6HIX - chains A8 and AA of the 91 polymer chains in the assembly; structure by electron microscopy, 3.39 A resolution.

[Chain A8]
Name: bl35m
From: Trypanosoma brucei brucei
UniProt: D0A1K1 (D0A1K1_TRYB9); residues 1-181 here = UniProt positions 1-181
Sequence (181 residues; each row starts with the number of its first residue):
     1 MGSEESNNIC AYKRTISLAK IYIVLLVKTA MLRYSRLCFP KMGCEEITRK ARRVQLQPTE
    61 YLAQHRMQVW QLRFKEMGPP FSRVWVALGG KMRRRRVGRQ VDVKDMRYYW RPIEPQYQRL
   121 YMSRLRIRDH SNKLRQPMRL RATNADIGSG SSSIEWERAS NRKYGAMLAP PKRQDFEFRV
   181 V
Not modelled in the structure: 1-39

[Chain AA]
Molecule: 12S rRNA
From: Trypanosoma brucei brucei
Sequence (1178 nucleotides; each row starts with the number of its first residue; note: 5 numbers in that range are skipped by the numbering (no residue carries them; nothing is unmodelled there); a row labelled like 455A-455E holds insertion residues (455A, then the next letters in order)):
     1 AUUUUACCAA UUAAGAAGAA UAUUAUAAUA AUGGGUGUCU UAUAUUUUAA AUAAAUAUUU
    61 AAAUUCCGUG UAGUAAAUUU AUUAUUUGUA UUAUUUAUAU AAUAGGUGUA UUAUAUUUAA
   121 AUUUUAAAUU UGUUGUUUUA UAUUUAGAUA CAUAUUUAUA GAUUAAUAUA UUUAAAUAAU
   181 AUUUUAAAAU UUAUUGAACU GUAAUUAUUA GUUUAAUAUU UUUAGUUUGA UGUUGAAAUA
   241 UUUAAUUAAA GAUGUUACAG UUGUUCUAUA UGUACCAAAU AAAUAUAGUA AGAUUAUUUU
   301 AGUUGAAUUA AUAAAUAAAU AUUUAUUUUU CUUUGUAAAU AUUAUGAACA AUUUAAAAAU
   361 UAAUCUGUUU AACUAAAAUG UUAUAUAUAA UAAUCUAAGU UAAUUUGAAU AUUAAAAGUA
   421 CAAGUAUAAU UUGUAAUUCU AAAGUAUA
   454 UU
455A-455E AAUGG
   456 UAUAUUUUUA GUAGGUAAAU GAAAAGUAUA AAUGGAUAUA ACUUAAUAUU UAAUAUUUGU
   516 UUAAUGAAAA GUAUUUUAUU AUUAUAUUGU AUAGUAUUAU UAUAGUGUAU AGUUUUUUAA
   576 AAAUAUAAAA AUAUUGUUAA UAAAAUUAUC GUAUUUUAAG UGCGUUAAUU AAAUGCGUUU
   636 AUCUAAGAUA AUUAUUUAAG AUUAUUCUUG UAAAUAUAUU UAAAUAUUAA UAAUUCUUAA
   696 AAUAAAGAAA CAUCCUCAAU UGCAAUAUUA UUGUAGCAUA GUAAUUUCUU AACUAAGUAU
   756 UUAAUUUUUC CAUAGAAAAU UUUUAAAUUA CAAGAAAGAA AAUAAAGUAU GAAUUAAUAU
   816 CAAAAUUUUA AUAAAAAUUA AAAAAUUAAA AUAGGGCAAG UCCUACUCUC CUUUACAAAA
   876 GAAACAUUAU GAUAUGUAAU UGUAUGUUUG AUUGGGGCAA UACUAUAUUU AUUUAUAUAG
   936 CAUAAGAACU AUAUUCUUUG AAAUUAUAAA AGGUUCGAGC AGGUUAACAA GCAUUAAAAA
   996 UAAAUGUGUU UCAUCGUCUA CUUAUUACCA UGAUUGAUUG UUCAUCAAAA UAGUAAUUCG
  1056 UUAGUUGGGU UAAAAUCGUU GUAAAGCAGA UUUGUUUAUA UAUUUAAUUU UUAUAAUUAA
  1116 UAAUAAUUAA UAUAAGUACG CAAGGAUUGA UUAUUGAAAA AAGAAAGAAG AAUAUAAUUU
  1176 AUA
Not modelled in the structure: 199-276, 304-316, 345-368, 455A-455E, 584-793, 849-874, 894-943, 956-1095, 1117-1155, 1177-1178
Construct notes: conflict A448 (U1811 in 343546), A622 (U1985 in 343546), A636 (G1999 in 343546), G702 (A2065 in 343546), C706 (U2069 in 343546), C743 (G2106 in 343546), G752 (A2115 in 343546), U757 (A2120 in 343546), U760 (G2123 in 343546), U762 (G2125 in 343546), G789 (C2152 in 343546), G793 (U2156 in 343546), A875 (G2238 in 343546), G876 (A2239 in 343546), A877 (G2240 in 343546)
Metal / ion sites: Mg2+ site 1 near A30 (its only coordinating residue here); Mg2+ site 2 near A140 (its only coordinating residue here); Mg2+ site 3 near A146 (its only coordinating residue here); Mg2+ site 4: U396, U438, C439; Mg2+ site 5: A411, U413, A414

[Interface between chain A8 and chain AA]
Residue-residue contacts - 97 pairs, chain A8 then chain AA:
  Met42(A8) with U23(AA), sugar contact; U95(AA), sugar contact; U96(AA), sugar contact
  Arg52(A8) with A282(AA), phosphate contact; A283(AA), salt bridge to the phosphate
  Gln55(A8) with U56(AA), hydrogen bond to the base
  Gln57(A8) with A181(AA), hydrogen bond to the phosphate; U182(AA), phosphate contact
  Thr59(A8) with U180(AA), sugar contact; A181(AA), phosphate contact
  Glu60(A8) with G68(AA), base contact
  Tyr61(A8) with U60(AA), phosphate contact; A61(AA), hydrogen bond to the phosphate; G70(AA), stacking on the base
  Leu62(A8) with U59(AA), phosphate contact; U60(AA), hydrogen bond to the phosphate; A179(AA), base contact
  Ala63(A8) with U60(AA), phosphate contact; A61(AA), phosphate contact
  Gln64(A8) with G68(AA), hydrogen bond to the base; G70(AA), hydrogen bond to the base
  Arg66(A8) with A61(AA), salt bridge to the phosphate
  Met67(A8) with C67(AA), sugar contact
  Gln68(A8) with U64(AA), hydrogen bond to the base; C66(AA), hydrogen bond to the sugar
  Val69(A8) with C66(AA), sugar contact; C67(AA), sugar contact
  Leu72(A8) with C66(AA), base contact
  Arg73(A8) with C66(AA), hydrogen bond to the base
  Lys75(A8) with U164(AA), phosphate contact; A165(AA), salt bridge to the phosphate
  Met77(A8) with U163(AA), phosphate contact; U164(AA), phosphate contact
  Gly78(A8) with A162(AA), phosphate contact; U163(AA), hydrogen bond to the phosphate
  Pro80(A8) with A162(AA), phosphate contact; A174(AA), base contact
  Phe81(A8) with A174(AA), base contact
  Arg93(A8) with U954(AA), base contact; G955(AA), base contact
  Arg94(A8) with U954(AA), phosphate contact; G955(AA), phosphate contact
  Arg95(A8) with U954(AA), phosphate contact
  Arg96(A8) with U953(AA), base contact; U954(AA), salt bridge to the phosphate
  Val97(A8) with U953(AA), phosphate contact; U954(AA), hydrogen bond to the phosphate
  Tyr108(A8) with U952(AA), phosphate contact
  Trp110(A8) with A165(AA), hydrogen bond to the phosphate
  Gln116(A8) with A317(AA), hydrogen bond to the phosphate
  Arg119(A8) with U340(AA), phosphate contact; A341(AA), salt bridge to the phosphate
  Ser123(A8) with A341(AA), phosphate contact
  Arg126(A8) with U340(AA), salt bridge to the phosphate
  Ile127(A8) with A181(AA), hydrogen bond to the base
  Arg128(A8) with A179(AA), phosphate contact; U180(AA), salt bridge to the phosphate
  Asp129(A8) with A178(AA), sugar contact; A179(AA), phosphate contact; U180(AA), phosphate contact
  His130(A8) with A150(AA), hydrogen bond to the sugar; C151(AA), salt bridge to the phosphate; A181(AA), hydrogen bond to the base
  Ser131(A8) with C151(AA), sugar contact
  Asn132(A8) with A154(AA), hydrogen bond to the base
  Lys133(A8) with U153(AA), salt bridge to the phosphate
  Leu134(A8) with A154(AA), phosphate contact; A176(AA), base contact
  Arg135(A8) with A178(AA), hydrogen bond to the base; A179(AA), base contact
  Gln136(A8) with A174(AA), base contact; A175(AA), base contact
  Arg141(A8) with A62(AA), salt bridge to the phosphate
  Ala142(A8) with U60(AA), sugar contact; A61(AA), sugar contact
  Ala145(A8) with U177(AA), base contact
  Asp146(A8) with U60(AA), base contact; U177(AA), base contact
  Ser149(A8) with U60(AA), base contact; U177(AA), hydrogen bond to the base
  Gly150(A8) with U59(AA), base contact; U60(AA), base contact
  Glu155(A8) with U58(AA), hydrogen bond to the base
  Trp156(A8) with U58(AA), base contact; U59(AA), phosphate contact
  Arg158(A8) with U74(AA), base contact
  Ala159(A8) with U58(AA), base contact; U74(AA), base contact
  Ser160(A8) with U74(AA), hydrogen bond to the base
  Asn161(A8) with G73(AA), hydrogen bond to the base; U74(AA), base contact
  Arg162(A8) with U59(AA), base contact; U71(AA), hydrogen bond to the sugar; A72(AA), base contact
  Ala166(A8) with A72(AA), base contact
  Met167(A8) with A61(AA), base contact; A72(AA), base contact
Interface residues without a listed pair, chain A8 (67 interface residues in all): Lys41, Arg53, His65, Gln71, Glu76, Arg83, Lys104, Arg139, Ile147, Ser151
Interface residues without a listed pair, chain AA (49 interface residues in all): A25, A152, U342, A500, C944

[Summary]
67 residues of chain A8 and 49 residues of chain AA are in contact, with 23 hydrogen bonds, 10 salt bridges
and 1 aromatic stacking contact. Polar contacts include Gln55(A8)-U56(AA), Gln64(A8)-G68(AA) and
Gln64(A8)-G70(AA). U396(AA), U438(AA) and C439(AA) coordinate Mg2+ site 4.
Here chain A8 is bl35m and chain AA is 12S rRNA, both from Trypanosoma brucei brucei. Entry 6HIX (Cryo-EM
structure of the Trypanosoma brucei mitochondrial ribosome - This entry contains the large mitoribosomal
subunit) was determined by electron microscopy together with 6HIV, 6HIW, 6HIY and 6HIZ from the same study.
